8XJZ - chains A and D of the 4 polymer chains in the assembly; structure by electron microscopy, 3.67 A resolution.

Chain A:
Name: Polyketide synthase
Source organism: Escherichia coli
Notes: EC 2.3.1.41
UniProtKB: Q0P7J9 (Q0P7J9_ECOLX); residues 1-895 here = UniProt positions 1-895
Sequence (921 residues; numbered 1 to 921; the number before each row is that of its first residue):
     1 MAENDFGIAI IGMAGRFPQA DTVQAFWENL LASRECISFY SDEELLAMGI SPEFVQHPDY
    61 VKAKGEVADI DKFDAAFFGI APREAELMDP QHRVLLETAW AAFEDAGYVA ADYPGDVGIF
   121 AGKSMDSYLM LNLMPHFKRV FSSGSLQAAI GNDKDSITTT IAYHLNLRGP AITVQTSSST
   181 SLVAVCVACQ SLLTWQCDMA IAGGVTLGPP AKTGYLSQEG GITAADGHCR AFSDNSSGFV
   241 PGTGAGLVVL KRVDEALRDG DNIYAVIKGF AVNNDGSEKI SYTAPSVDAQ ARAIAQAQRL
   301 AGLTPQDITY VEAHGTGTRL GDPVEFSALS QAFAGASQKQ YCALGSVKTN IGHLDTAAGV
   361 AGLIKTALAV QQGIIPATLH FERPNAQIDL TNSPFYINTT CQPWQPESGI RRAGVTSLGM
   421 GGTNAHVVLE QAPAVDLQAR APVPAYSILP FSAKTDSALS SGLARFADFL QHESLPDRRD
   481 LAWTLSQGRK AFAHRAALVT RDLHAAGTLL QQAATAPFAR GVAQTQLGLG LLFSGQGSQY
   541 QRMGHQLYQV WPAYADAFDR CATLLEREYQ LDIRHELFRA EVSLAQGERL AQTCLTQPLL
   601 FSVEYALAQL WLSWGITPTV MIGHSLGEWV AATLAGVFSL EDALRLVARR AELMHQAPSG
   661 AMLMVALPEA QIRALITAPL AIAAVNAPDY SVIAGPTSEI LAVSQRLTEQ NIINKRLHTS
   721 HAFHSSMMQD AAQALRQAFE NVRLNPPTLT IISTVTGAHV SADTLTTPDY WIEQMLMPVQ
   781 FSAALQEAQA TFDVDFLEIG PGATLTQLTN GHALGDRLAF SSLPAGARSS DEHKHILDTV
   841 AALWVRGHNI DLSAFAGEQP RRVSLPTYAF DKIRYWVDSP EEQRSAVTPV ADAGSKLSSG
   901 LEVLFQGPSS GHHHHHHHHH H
Disordered / not traced: 1-5, 135-152, 883-921
Sequence notes: expression tag (896-921)
What the authors report for this chain:
  - catalytic residues: Ser178, His314, His353 (citing earlier work)
  - mutagenesis - M125A, S177A, T283A, T316A, T318A: unchanged catalytic activity
  - mutagenesis - S178A, H314A, H353A, D355A, S417A, M420A: abolished catalytic activity
  - catalytic residues: Asp355 (from molecular simulation)

Chain D:
Name: polypeptide from ClbH
Source organism: Escherichia coli
Sequence (26 residues; numbered 2 to 27; the number before each row is that of its first residue; X marks 26 residues of unknown identity (built as UNK)):
     2 XXXXXXXXXX XXXXXXXXXX XXXXXX

Chain A / chain D interface:
Chain A side of the interface, 7 residues: Phe6, Leu193, Thr194, Trp195, Gln296, Arg299, Leu300

In short:
Chain A and chain D make no direct contact in this assembly. From the paper: catalytic residues Ser178(A),
His314(A) and His353(A) among others; S178A, H314A and H353A of chain A, among others, abolish catalytic
activity; 11 substitutions were tested in all.
Chain A is Polyketide synthase and chain D is polypeptide from ClbH, both from Escherichia coli; the
structure, Cryo-EM structure of colibactin assembly line polyketide synthase ClbI KS-AT didomain crosslinked
with its precursor module ..., was determined by electron microscopy (same publication as 8XBL, 8XJT, 8XJU and
8XJY).
